Entry 3U15 (X-ray diffraction, 1.80 A resolution); this record covers chains A and B.

# Chain A (and B)
Name: Protein Mdm4
Source organism: Homo sapiens
Notes: chain B of this document is another copy of the same molecule, construct and numbering; everything in this record applies to it too
Reference sequence: O15151 (MDM4_HUMAN); numbering as in UniProt (aligned over 14-111)
Amino-acid sequence (100 residues; numbered 12 to 111; the number before each row is that of its first residue):
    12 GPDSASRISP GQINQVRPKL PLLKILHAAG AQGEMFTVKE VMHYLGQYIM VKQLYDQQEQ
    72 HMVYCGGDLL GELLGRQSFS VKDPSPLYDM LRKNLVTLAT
Disordered / not traced: 12-25, 108-111
Sequence notes: expression tag (12-13); engineered mutation Ser17 (Cys in O15151)
Small-molecule neighbours:
  - 03M ((5Z)-5-[(6-chloro-7-methyl-1H-indol-3-yl)methylidene]-3-(3,4-difluorobenzyl)imidazolidine-2,4-dione), molecule 1: Met53, Leu56, Gly57, Ile60, Met61, Gln71, Phe90, Val92, Leu98
  - 03M, molecule 2: Gly57, Ile60, Met61, Tyr66, Gln71, His72, Val74, Val92

# How chain A and chain B interact
Residue-residue contacts - 13 pairs, chain A then chain B:
  Gly57(A) with Met61(B)
  Gln58(A) with Gln58(B), hydrogen bond; Met61(B)
  Met61(A) with Gly57(B)
  Val62(A) with His54(B)
  Gln68(A) with Lys93(B)
  Gln69(A) with Lys93(B)
  Gln71(A) with His72(B); Val92(B)
  His72(A) with Gln71(B)
  Lys93(A) with Gln68(B); Gln69(B), hydrogen bond (side chain-backbone); Gln71(B)
Interface residues without a listed pair, chain A (11 interface residues in all): His54, Val92
Interface residues without a listed pair, chain B (12 interface residues in all): Val62, Glu70

# Summary
11 residues of chain A face 12 of chain B across their interface; the contacts include 2 hydrogen bonds. Polar
pairs include Gln58(A)-Gln58(B) and Lys93(A)-Gln69(B). Bound to chain A: compound 03M.
Chain A and chain B are both Protein Mdm4 (Homo sapiens); the structure, Structure of hDMX with Dimer Inducing
Indolyl Hydantoin RO-2443, was determined by X-ray diffraction, deposited together with 3VBG.
